Entry 6SQ2 (X-ray diffraction, 1.68 A resolution); this record covers chains B and E of the 4 polymer chains in the assembly.

== Chain B ==
Name: Ras-related protein Rab-8A
Organism: Homo sapiens
UniProtKB: P61006 (RAB8A_HUMAN); numbering as in UniProt (aligned over 1-181)
Sequence (184 residues; row label = number of the first residue in the row; numbers below 1 keep their minus sign (Gly-2 is residue -2)):
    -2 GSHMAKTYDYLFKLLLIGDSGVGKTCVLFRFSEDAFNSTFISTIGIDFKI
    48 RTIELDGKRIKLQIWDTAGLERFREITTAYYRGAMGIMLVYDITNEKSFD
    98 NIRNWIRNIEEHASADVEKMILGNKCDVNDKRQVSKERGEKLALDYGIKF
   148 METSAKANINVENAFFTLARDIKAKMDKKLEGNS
Not modelled in the structure: -2 to 3, 177-181
Sequence notes: expression tag (-2 to 0); engineered mutation Leu67 (Gln in P61006), Glu72 (Thr in P61006)
UniProt features mapped onto this chain:
  - motif: Asp31 to Phe45 (Switch 1), Asp63 to Gly80 (Switch 2)
  - binding site (GTP): Ser17, Gly18, Val19, Gly20, Lys21, Thr22, Cys23, Ser35, Ser39, Thr40, Gly66, Asn121, Lys122, Asp124, Ala152, Lys153
  - binding site (Mg(2+)): Thr22, Thr40, Asp63
  - modified residue: Ser181 (Phosphoserine)
Bound ions: Mg2+: Thr22, Thr40 (together with GTP)
Small-molecule neighbours: GTP (guanosine-5'-triphosphate): Asp16, Ser17, Gly18, Val19, Gly20, Lys21, Thr22, Cys23, Phe33, Asn34, Ser35, Thr36, Phe37, Ile38, Ser39, Thr40, Thr64, Ala65, Gly66, Asn121, Lys122, Asp124, Val125, Ser151, Ala152, Lys153

== Chain E ==
Name: RILP-like protein 2
Organism: Homo sapiens
UniProtKB: Q969X0 (RIPL2_HUMAN); numbering as in UniProt (aligned over 129-165)
Sequence (43 residues; each row starts with the number of its first residue):
   123 HHHHHHNRPRFTLQELRDVLQERNKLKSQLLVVQEELQCYKSG
Not modelled in the structure: 123-128, 161-165
Sequence notes: expression tag (123-128)

== Chain B / chain E interface ==
Contacting residue pairs (10; chain B residue first):
  Ile41(B) - Gln136(E)
  Ile41(B) - Glu137(E)
  Ile41(B) - Asp140(E)
  Ile41(B) - Val141(E)  hydrophobic
  Arg69(B) - Arg132(E)  hydrogen bond (backbone-side chain)
  Arg69(B) - Phe133(E)
  Arg69(B) - Glu137(E)  salt bridge
  Phe70(B) - Phe133(E)  hydrophobic
  Phe70(B) - Glu137(E)
  Glu72(B) - Arg132(E)  salt bridge
Interface residues without a listed pair, chain B (6 interface residues in all): Asp44, Ile73
Interface residues without a listed pair, chain E (7 interface residues in all): Glu144

== In short ==
6 residues of chain B face 7 of chain E across their interface, with 1 hydrogen bond and 2 salt bridges. Polar
pairs include Arg69(B)-Glu137(E), Glu72(B)-Arg132(E) and Arg69(B)-Arg132(E). Chain B binds GTP. UniProt lists
16 GTP-binding residues and 3 Mg2+-binding residues on chain B.
Here chain B is Ras-related protein Rab-8A and chain E is RILP-like protein 2, both from Homo sapiens. Entry
6SQ2 (Structure of a phosphomimetic switch 2 variant of Rab8a in complex with the phospho-Rab binding domain
...) was determined by X-ray diffraction.
